Entry 4HMM (X-ray diffraction, 1.50 A resolution); this record covers chain A.

Chain A:
Molecule: Major prion protein
Organism: Oryctolagus cuniculus
UniProtKB: Q95211 (PRIO_RABIT); residues 120-230 here correspond to UniProt positions 119-229 (UniProt number = residue number - 1)
Amino-acid sequence (132 residues; row label = number of the first residue in the row):
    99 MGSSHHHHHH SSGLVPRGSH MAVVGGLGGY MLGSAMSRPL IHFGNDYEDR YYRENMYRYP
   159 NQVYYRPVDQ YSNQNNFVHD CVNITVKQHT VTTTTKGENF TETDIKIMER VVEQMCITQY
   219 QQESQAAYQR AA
Not modelled in the structure: 99-125, 223-230
Sequence notes: expression tag (99-119); engineered mutation N174 (Ser173 in Q95211)
Curated features (UniProtKB/Swiss-Prot):
  - lipidation: A230 (GPI-anchor amidated alanine)
  - glycosylation (N-linked (GlcNAc...) asparagine): N181, N197
Cystine bridges: C179-C214
Ion coordination: Na+ near E152 (its only coordinating residue here)
What the authors report for this chain:
  - conformationally variable residues: N174
  - mutagenesis - S170N (5.9 kJ/mol), S170N/S174N: decreased stability

Overview:
The paper reports that S170N and S170N/S174N reduce stability; conformational variability at N174.
Chain A is Major prion protein (Oryctolagus cuniculus); the structure, Crystal structure of mutant rabbit PRP
121-230 (S174N), was determined by X-ray diffraction (same publication as 4HLS and 4HMR).
